4PS8 - chain A; structure by X-ray diffraction, 2.99 A resolution.

Chain A:
Protein: Phosphatidylinositol 4,5-bisphosphate 3-kinase catalytic subunit gamma isoform
From: Homo sapiens
Notes: EC 2.7.1.153, 2.7.11.1; fragment: catalytic domain
UniProtKB: P48736 (PK3CG_HUMAN); numbering as in UniProt (aligned over 144-1102)
Amino-acid sequence (966 residues; each row starts with the number of its first residue):
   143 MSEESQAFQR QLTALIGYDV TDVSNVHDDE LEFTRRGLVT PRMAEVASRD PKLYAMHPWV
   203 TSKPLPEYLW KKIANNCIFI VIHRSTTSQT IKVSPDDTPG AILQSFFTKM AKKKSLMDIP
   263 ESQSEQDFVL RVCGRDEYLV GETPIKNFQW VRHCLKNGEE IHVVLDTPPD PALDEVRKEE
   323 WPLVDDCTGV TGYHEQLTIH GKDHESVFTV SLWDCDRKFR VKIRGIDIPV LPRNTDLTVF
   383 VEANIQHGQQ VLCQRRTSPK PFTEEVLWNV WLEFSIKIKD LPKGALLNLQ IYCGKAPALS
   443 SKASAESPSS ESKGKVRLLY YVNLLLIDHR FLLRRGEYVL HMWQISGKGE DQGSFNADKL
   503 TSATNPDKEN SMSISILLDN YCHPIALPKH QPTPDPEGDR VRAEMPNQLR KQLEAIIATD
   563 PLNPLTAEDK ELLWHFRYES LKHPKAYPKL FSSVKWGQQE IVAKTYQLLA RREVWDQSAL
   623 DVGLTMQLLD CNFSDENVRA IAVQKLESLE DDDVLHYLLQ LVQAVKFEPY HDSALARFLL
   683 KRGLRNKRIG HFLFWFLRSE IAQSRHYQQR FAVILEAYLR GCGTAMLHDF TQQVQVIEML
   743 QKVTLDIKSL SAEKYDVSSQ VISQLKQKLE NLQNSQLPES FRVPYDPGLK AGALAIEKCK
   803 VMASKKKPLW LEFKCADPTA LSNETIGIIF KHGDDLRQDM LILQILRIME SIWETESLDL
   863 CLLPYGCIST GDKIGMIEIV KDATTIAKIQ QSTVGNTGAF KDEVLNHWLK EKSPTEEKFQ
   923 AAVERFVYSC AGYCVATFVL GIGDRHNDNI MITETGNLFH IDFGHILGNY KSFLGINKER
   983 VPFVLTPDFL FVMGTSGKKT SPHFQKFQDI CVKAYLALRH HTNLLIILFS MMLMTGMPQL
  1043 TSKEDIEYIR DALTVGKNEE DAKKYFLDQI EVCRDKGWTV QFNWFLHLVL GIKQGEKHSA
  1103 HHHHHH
Unresolved in the structure: 143, 255-267, 324-356, 436-458, 490-496, 523-524, 529-543, 968-980, 1093-1108
Construct notes: initiating methionine (143); conflict R459 (Gln in P48736); expression tag (1103-1108)
UniProt features mapped onto this chain:
  - region: V803 to K809 (G-loop), G943 to N951 (Catalytic loop), H962 to T988 (Activation loop)
  - binding site (ATP): G829 to L838, L864 to T872, F961 to L969
  - modified residue: T1024 (Phosphothreonine), S1101 (Phosphoserine)
  - natural variant: R1021 (R1021P: In IMD97), N1085 (N1085S: In IMD97)
  - mutagenesis: K833 (K833R: Loss of kinase activity. Loss of autophosphorylation. Reduced inflammatory reactions but no alterations in cardiac contractility), R947 (R947P: Abolishes protein and lipid kinase activity. Does not abolish interaction with GRK2), S1101 (S1101A/Q: Loss of autophosphorylation. No effect on phosphatidylinositol-4,5-bisphosphate 3-kinase activity)
Residues lining bound ligands: 2WK (N-[6-(5,6-dimethoxypyridin-3-yl)-1,3-benzothiazol-2-yl]acetamide): W812, I831, K833, D836, L838, D841, Y867, I879, E880, I881, V882, D884, A885, M953, F961, I963, D964

In short:
Chain A binds compound 2WK. UniProt lists 28 ATP-binding residues and 3 mutagenesis sites.
Chain A is Phosphatidylinositol 4,5-bisphosphate 3-kinase catalytic subunit gamma isoform (Homo sapiens); the
structure, Structure of PI3K gamma in complex with
N-[6-(5,6-dimethoxypyridin-3-yl)-1,3-benzothiazol-2-yl]acetamide, was determined by X-ray diffraction,
deposited together with 4PS3 and 4PS7.
